Entry 8ZZ0 (electron microscopy, 3.43 A resolution); this record covers chains B and F of the 7 polymer chains in the assembly.

== Chain B ==
Molecule: PomB
From: Vibrio alginolyticus
UniProt: O06874 (O06874_VIBAL); numbering as in UniProt (aligned over 1-315)
Chain sequence (321 residues; row label = number of the first residue in the row):
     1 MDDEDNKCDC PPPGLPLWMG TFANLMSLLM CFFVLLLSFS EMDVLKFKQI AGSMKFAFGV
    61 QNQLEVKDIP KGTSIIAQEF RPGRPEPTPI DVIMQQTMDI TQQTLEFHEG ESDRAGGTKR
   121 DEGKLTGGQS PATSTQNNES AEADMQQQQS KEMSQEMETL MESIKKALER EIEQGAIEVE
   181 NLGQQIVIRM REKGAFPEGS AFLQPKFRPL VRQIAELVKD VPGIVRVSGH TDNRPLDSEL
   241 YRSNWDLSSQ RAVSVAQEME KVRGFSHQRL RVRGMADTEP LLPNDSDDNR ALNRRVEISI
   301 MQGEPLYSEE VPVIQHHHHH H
Disordered / not traced: 1-13, 61-321
Sequence notes: engineered mutation Asn24 (Asp in O06874); expression tag (316-321)
Reported in the primary citation:
  - specificity-determining residues: Leu35 (by similarity / conservation)

== Chain F ==
Molecule: Chemotaxis protein PomA
From: Vibrio alginolyticus
UniProt: O06873 (POMA_VIBAL); numbering as in UniProt (aligned over 1-253)
Chain sequence (253 residues; each row starts with the number of its first residue):
     1 MDLATLLGLI GGFAFVIMAM VLGGSIGMFV DVTSILIVVG GSIFVVLMKF TMGQFFGATK
    61 IAGKAFMFKA DEPEDLIAKI VEMADAARKG GFLALEEMEI NNTFMQKGID LLVDGHDADV
   121 VRAALKKDIA LTDERHTQGT GVFRAFGDVA PAMGMIGTLV GLVAMLSNMD DPKAIGPAMA
   181 VALLTTLYGA ILSNMVFFPI ADKLSLRRDQ ETLNRRLIMD GVLAIQDGQN PRVIDSYLKN
   241 YLNEGKRALE IDE
Disordered / not traced: 1-2, 24-30, 88-99, 252-253
Reported in the primary citation:
  - specificity-determining residues: Met165, Met179 (by similarity / conservation)

== Chain B / chain F interface ==
Residue-residue contacts (12; chain B residue first):
  Trp18(B) with Asp148(F); Pro151(F); Met155(F), hydrophobic
  Phe22(B) with Met155(F), hydrophobic
  Leu25(B) with Met155(F), hydrophobic; Thr158(F); Leu159(F), hydrophobic; Thr186(F)
  Leu29(B) with Leu162(F), hydrophobic; Met179(F), hydrophobic
  Phe32(B) with Met169(F), hydrophobic
  Phe33(B) with Met179(F), hydrophobic
Other interface residues (no listed pair), chain B (10 interface residues in all): Thr21, Met26, Leu28, Leu36
Other interface residues (no listed pair), chain F (13 interface residues in all): Ala152, Leu166, Ile175, Leu183

== Overview ==
10 residues of chain B face 13 of chain F across their interface. The paper reports specificity determinants
Leu35(B) and Met165(F) among others.
Here chain B is PomB and chain F is Chemotaxis protein PomA, both from Vibrio alginolyticus. Entry 8ZZ0
(Bacterial flagellar sodium-driven stator PomA5PomB2(D24N) with 100 mM KCl) was determined by electron
microscopy, deposited together with 8ZYV, 8ZYW, 8ZYZ and 9IJM.
